Entry 1CGO (X-ray diffraction, 1.80 A resolution); this record covers chain A.

# Chain A
Name: Cytochrome C
Organism: Alcaligenes sp
UniProtKB: P00138 (CYCP_ALCXX); residue numbers follow UniProt; this construct covers 2-127
Sequence (127 residues; each row starts with the number of its first residue):
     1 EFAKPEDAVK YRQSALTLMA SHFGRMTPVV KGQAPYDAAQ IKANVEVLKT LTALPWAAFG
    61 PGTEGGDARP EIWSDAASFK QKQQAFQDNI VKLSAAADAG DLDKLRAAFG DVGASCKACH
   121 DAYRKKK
Unresolved in the structure: 126-127
Differences from the reference sequence: conflict T52 (Ser in P00138)
Modified residues: E1 (pyroglutamic acid; PCA)
Covalently attached groups: heme c (HEC) linked to C116, C119
Metal / ion sites: heme c Fe near H120 (its only coordinating residue here)
Ligand contacts: heme c (HEC): V9, R12, Q13, L16, T17, M19, A20, F23, W56, F59, G65, G66, D67, A68, I72, F79, K82, Q83, F86, V112, S115, H120, Y123, R124
UniProt features mapped onto this chain:
  - binding site (heme c): R12, Q13, D67, C116, C119, H120

# Overview
Heme c is covalently linked to C116. UniProt lists 6 heme c-binding residues.
Chain A is Cytochrome C (Alcaligenes sp); the structure, Cytochrome C', was determined by X-ray diffraction
together with 1CGN from the same study.
